Entry 4WQS (X-ray diffraction, 4.31 A resolution (low resolution: residue-level contacts below are approximate; hydrogen-bond / salt-bridge calls are withheld)); this record covers chains C and D of the 8 polymer chains in the assembly.

Chain C:
Protein: DNA-directed RNA polymerase subunit beta
Organism: Thermus thermophilus HB8
Notes: EC 2.7.7.6
Reference sequence: Q8RQE9 (RPOB_THET8); residue numbers follow UniProt; this construct covers 1-1119
Chain sequence (1119 residues; row label = number of the first residue in the row):
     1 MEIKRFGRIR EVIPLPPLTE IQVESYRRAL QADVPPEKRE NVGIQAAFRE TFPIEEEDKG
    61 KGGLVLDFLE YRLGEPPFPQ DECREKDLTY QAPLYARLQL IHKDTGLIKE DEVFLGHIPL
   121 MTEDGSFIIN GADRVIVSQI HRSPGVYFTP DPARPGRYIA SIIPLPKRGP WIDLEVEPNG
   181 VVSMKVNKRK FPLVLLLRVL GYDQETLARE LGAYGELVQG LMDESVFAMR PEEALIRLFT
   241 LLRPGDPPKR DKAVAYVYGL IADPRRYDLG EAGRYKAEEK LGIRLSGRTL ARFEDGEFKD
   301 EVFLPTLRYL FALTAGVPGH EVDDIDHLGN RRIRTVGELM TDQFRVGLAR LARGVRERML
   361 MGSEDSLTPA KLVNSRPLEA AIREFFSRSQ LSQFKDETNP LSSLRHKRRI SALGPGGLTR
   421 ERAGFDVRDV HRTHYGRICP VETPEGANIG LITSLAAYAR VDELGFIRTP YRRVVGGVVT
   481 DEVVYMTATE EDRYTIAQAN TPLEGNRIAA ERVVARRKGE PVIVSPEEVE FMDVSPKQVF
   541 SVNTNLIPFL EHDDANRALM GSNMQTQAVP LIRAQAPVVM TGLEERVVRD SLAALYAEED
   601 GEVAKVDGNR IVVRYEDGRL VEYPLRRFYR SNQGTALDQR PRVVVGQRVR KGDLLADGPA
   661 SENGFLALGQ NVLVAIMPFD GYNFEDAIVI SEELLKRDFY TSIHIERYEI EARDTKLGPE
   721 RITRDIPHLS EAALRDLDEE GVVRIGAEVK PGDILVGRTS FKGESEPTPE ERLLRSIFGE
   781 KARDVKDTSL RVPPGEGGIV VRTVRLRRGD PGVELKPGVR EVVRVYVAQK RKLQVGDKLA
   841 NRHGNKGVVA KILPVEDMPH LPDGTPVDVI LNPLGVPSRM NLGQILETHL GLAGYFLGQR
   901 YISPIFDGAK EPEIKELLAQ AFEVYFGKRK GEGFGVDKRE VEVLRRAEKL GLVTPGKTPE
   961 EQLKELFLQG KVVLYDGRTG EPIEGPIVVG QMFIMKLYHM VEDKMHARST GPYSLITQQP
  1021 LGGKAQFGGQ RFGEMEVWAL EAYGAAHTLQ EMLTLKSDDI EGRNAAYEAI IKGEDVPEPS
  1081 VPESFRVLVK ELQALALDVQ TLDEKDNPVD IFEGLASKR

Chain D:
Protein: DNA-directed RNA polymerase subunit beta'
Organism: Thermus thermophilus HB8
Notes: EC 2.7.7.6
Reference sequence: Q8RQE8 (RPOC_THET8); residues 1-1524 here = UniProt positions 1-1524
Chain sequence (1524 residues; numbered 1 to 1524; the number before each row is that of its first residue):
     1 MKKEVRKVRI ALASPEKIRS WSYGEVEKPE TINYRTLKPE RDGLFDERIF GPIKDYECAC
    61 GKYKRQRFEG KVCERCGVEV TKSIVRRYRM GHIELATPAA HIWFVKDVPS KIGTLLDLSA
   121 TELEQVLYFS KYIVLDPKGA ILNGVPVEKR QLLTDEEYRE LRYGKQETYP LPPGVDALVK
   181 DGEEVVKGQE LAPGVVSRLD GVALYRFPRR VRVEYVKKER AGLRLPLAAW VEKEAYKPGE
   241 ILAELPEPYL FRAEEEGVVE LKELEEGAFL VLRREDEPVA TYFLPVGMTP LVVHGEIVEK
   301 GQPLAEAKGL LRMPRQVRAA QVEAEEEGET VYLTLFLEWT EPKDYRVQPH MNVVVPEGAR
   361 VEAGDKIVAA IDPEEEVIAE AEGVVHLHEP ASILVVKARV YPFEDDVEVS TGDRVAPGDV
   421 LADGGKVKSD VYGRVEVDLV RNVVRVVESY DIDARMGAEA IQQLLKELDL EALEKELLEE
   481 MKHPSRARRA KARKRLEVVR AFLDSGNRPE WMILEAVPVL PPDLRPMVQV DGGRFATSDL
   541 NDLYRRLINR NNRLKKLLAQ GAPEIIIRNE KRMLQEAVDA LLDNGRRGAP VTNPGSDRPL
   601 RSLTDILSGK QGRFRQNLLG KRVDYSGRSV IVVGPQLKLH QCGLPKRMAL ELFKPFLLKK
   661 MEEKGIAPNV KAARRMLERQ RDIKDEVWDA LEEVIHGKVV LLNRAPTLHR LGIQAFQPVL
   721 VEGQSIQLHP LVCEAFNADF DGDQMAVHVP LSSFAQAEAR IQMLSAHNLL SPASGEPLAK
   781 PSRDIILGLY YITQVRKEKK GAGLEFATPE EALAAHERGE VALNAPIKVA GRETSVGRLK
   841 YVFANPDEAL LAVAHGIVDL QDVVTVRYMG KRLETSPGRI LFARIVAEAV EDEKVAWELI
   901 QLDVPQEKNS LKDLVYQAFL RLGMEKTARL LDALKYYGFT FSTTSGITIG IDDAVIPEEK
   961 KQYLEEADRK LLQIEQAYEM GFLTDRERYD QILQLWTETT EKVTQAVFKN FEENYPFNPL
  1021 YVMAQSGARG NPQQIRQLCG LRGLMQKPSG ETFEVPVRSS FREGLTVLEY FISSHGARKG
  1081 GADTALRTAD SGYLTRKLVD VTHEIVVREA DCGTTNYISV PLFQPDEVTR SLRLRKRADI
  1141 EAGLYGRVLA REVEVLGVRL EEGRYLSMDD VHLLIKAAEA GEIQEVPVRS PLTCQTRYGV
  1201 CQKCYGYDLS MARPVSIGEA VGIVAAQSIG EPGTQLTMRT FHTGGVAGAA DITQGLPRVI
  1261 ELFEARRPKA KAVISEIDGV VRIEETEEKL SVFVESEGFS KEYKLPKEAR LLVKDGDYVE
  1321 AGQPLTRGAI DPHQLLEAKG PEAVERYLVE EIQKVYRAQG VKLHDKHIEI VVRQMMKYVE
  1381 VTDPGDSRLL EGQVLEKWDV EALNERLIAE GKTPVAWKPL LMGVTKSALS TKSWLSAASF
  1441 QNTTHVLTEA AIAGKKDELI GLKENVILGR LIPAGTGSDF VRFTQVVDQK TLKAIEEARK
  1501 EAVEAKERPA ARRGVKREQP GKQA
Unresolved in the structure: 1, 164-453, 1053-1057, 1271-1328, 1506-1524
Bound ions: Zn2+ site 1 near C73 (its only coordinating residue here); Zn2+ site 2: C1112, R1189, C1194, C1201, C1204

Chain C / chain D interface:
Pairs across the interface (348):
  E384(C) - G595(D)
  F425(C) - K1079(D)
  F425(C) - D1083(D)
  R428(C) - R1078(D)
  D429(C) - R1078(D)
  D429(C) - K1079(D)
  V430(C) - S1074(D)
  V430(C) - H1075(D)
  V430(C) - R1078(D)
  Y435(C) - F1071(D)
  P440(C) - R1078(D)
  Q498(C) - V1067(D)
  Q498(C) - L1068(D)
  N500(C) - V1067(D)
  R516(C) - L1068(D)
  E520(C) - K1047(D)
  V539(C) - F1071(D)
  L550(C) - Y1070(D)
  E551(C) - L1065(D)
  H552(C) - F1061(D)
  H552(C) - R1062(D)
  H552(C) - E1063(D)
  H552(C) - G1064(D)
  D553(C) - F1061(D)
  D553(C) - Y1070(D)
  D554(C) - F1061(D)
  D554(C) - Y1070(D)
  A555(C) - Y1070(D)
  R557(C) - D741(D)
  A558(C) - Y1070(D)
  I676(C) - T948(D)
  I676(C) - I949(D)
  M677(C) - T943(D)
  M677(C) - T948(D)
  P678(C) - S942(D)
  P678(C) - T943(D)
  P678(C) - I947(D)
  F679(C) - F939(D)
  F679(C) - S942(D)
  F679(C) - T943(D)
  D680(C) - Y936(D)
  D680(C) - F939(D)
  D680(C) - T943(D)
  G681(C) - V633(D)
  G681(C) - P635(D)
  G681(C) - F939(D)
  Y682(C) - V633(D)
  Y682(C) - P635(D)
  Y682(C) - Q636(D)
  F684(C) - P730(D)
  F684(C) - C733(D)
  F684(C) - F740(D)
  F684(C) - S782(D)
  F684(C) - D784(D)
  E685(C) - A738(D)
  E685(C) - D739(D)
  E685(C) - F740(D)
  E685(C) - R783(D)
  E685(C) - R1029(D)
  D686(C) - D739(D)
  D686(C) - F740(D)
  D686(C) - D741(D)
  A687(C) - V633(D)
  A687(C) - F740(D)
  E711(C) - D531(D)
  L729(C) - R675(D)
  S730(C) - R679(D)
  A733(C) - R679(D)
  D736(C) - R681(D)
  K750(C) - Q680(D)
  K750(C) - R681(D)
  P751(C) - R679(D)
  P751(C) - Q680(D)
  G752(C) - E678(D)
  G752(C) - R679(D)
  D753(C) - R679(D)
  D753(C) - R681(D)
  E764(C) - K54(D)
  E766(C) - E57(D)
  E770(C) - R65(D)
  R791(C) - R679(D)
  P817(C) - G532(D)
  Q834(C) - G723(D)
  Q834(C) - Q724(D)
  V835(C) - V632(D)
  V835(C) - S725(D)
  G836(C) - V630(D)
  G836(C) - Q724(D)
  G836(C) - S725(D)
  D837(C) - Q724(D)
  K838(C) - G742(D)
  K846(C) - D741(D)
  K846(C) - G742(D)
  G847(C) - F740(D)
  V848(C) - V630(D)
  V848(C) - I631(D)
  V848(C) - V632(D)
  V848(C) - F740(D)
  V849(C) - V632(D)
  A850(C) - V632(D)
  A850(C) - V633(D)
  N872(C) - D784(D)
  P873(C) - I947(D)
  P873(C) - M1023(D)
  L874(C) - R783(D)
  L874(C) - D784(D)
  L874(C) - R1029(D)
  P877(C) - L1020(D)
  P877(C) - M1023(D)
  S878(C) - R1029(D)
  S878(C) - N1031(D)
  R879(C) - D739(D)
  R879(C) - D741(D)
  M880(C) - F1061(D)
  L882(C) - F1061(D)
  L882(C) - R1062(D)
  I885(C) - I951(D)
  L886(C) - I951(D)
  H889(C) - I951(D)
  F906(C) - L1065(D)
  F906(C) - V1067(D)
  F906(C) - Y1070(D)
  K910(C) - E1063(D)
  E911(C) - I951(D)
  E911(C) - R1062(D)
  K915(C) - D952(D)
  R946(C) - Y791(D)
  R946(C) - Q861(D)
  K949(C) - D859(D)
  L950(C) - Y1015(D)
  L950(C) - F1017(D)
  G951(C) - Y1015(D)
  Q969(C) - D952(D)
  K971(C) - T948(D)
  K971(C) - G950(D)
  K971(C) - D953(D)
  I983(C) - T943(D)
  I983(C) - T944(D)
  I983(C) - G946(D)
  E984(C) - Y791(D)
  E984(C) - T944(D)
  E984(C) - S945(D)
  E984(C) - G946(D)
  G985(C) - G946(D)
  P986(C) - G946(D)
  P986(C) - T948(D)
  I987(C) - G946(D)
  I987(C) - T948(D)
  V988(C) - T948(D)
  V988(C) - I949(D)
  H999(C) - Q724(D)
  E1002(C) - R628(D)
  E1002(C) - Q744(D)
  D1003(C) - Q724(D)
  K1004(C) - Q724(D)
  M1005(C) - R628(D)
  M1005(C) - S629(D)
  M1005(C) - P645(D)
  M1005(C) - R647(D)
  M1005(C) - M648(D)
  M1005(C) - G723(D)
  H1006(C) - G627(D)
  H1006(C) - R628(D)
  A1007(C) - S626(D)
  A1007(C) - M648(D)
  A1007(C) - E651(D)
  A1007(C) - L652(D)
  R1008(C) - D624(D)
  R1008(C) - Y625(D)
  R1008(C) - S626(D)
  R1008(C) - E651(D)
  S1009(C) - D624(D)
  S1009(C) - Y625(D)
  S1009(C) - E651(D)
  S1009(C) - L652(D)
  S1009(C) - K654(D)
  T1010(C) - D624(D)
  T1010(C) - Y625(D)
  G1011(C) - D624(D)
  Y1013(C) - D624(D)
  L1015(C) - R87(D)
  L1015(C) - D523(D)
  I1016(C) - R87(D)
  I1016(C) - D523(D)
  I1016(C) - L524(D)
  I1016(C) - P526(D)
  T1017(C) - R87(D)
  Q1018(C) - R87(D)
  Q1019(C) - Q616(D)
  Q1019(C) - K621(D)
  Q1019(C) - R622(D)
  P1020(C) - R622(D)
  P1020(C) - D624(D)
  L1021(C) - R622(D)
  F1027(C) - E651(D)
  G1029(C) - R622(D)
  G1029(C) - V623(D)
  G1029(C) - S626(D)
  Q1030(C) - K621(D)
  Q1030(C) - R622(D)
  Q1030(C) - V623(D)
  Q1030(C) - S626(D)
  Q1030(C) - G627(D)
  Q1030(C) - R628(D)
  Q1030(C) - A746(D)
  R1031(C) - K621(D)
  F1032(C) - K621(D)
  G1033(C) - L619(D)
  G1033(C) - G620(D)
  E1034(C) - R615(D)
  E1034(C) - L618(D)
  E1034(C) - L619(D)
  E1034(C) - R1096(D)
  M1035(C) - T707(D)
  M1035(C) - G1092(D)
  E1036(C) - T707(D)
  V1037(C) - L619(D)
  W1038(C) - G1092(D)
  W1038(C) - R1096(D)
  W1038(C) - V1099(D)
  W1038(C) - I1223(D)
  W1038(C) - Q1227(D)
  A1039(C) - T707(D)
  A1039(C) - H709(D)
  A1039(C) - R710(D)
  A1039(C) - I713(D)
  A1039(C) - Q1227(D)
  L1040(C) - M763(D)
  E1041(C) - V1099(D)
  E1041(C) - A1220(D)
  E1041(C) - I1223(D)
  E1041(C) - L1462(D)
  A1042(C) - R710(D)
  A1042(C) - A1220(D)
  A1042(C) - I1223(D)
  A1042(C) - V1224(D)
  A1042(C) - Q1227(D)
  Y1043(C) - R710(D)
  Y1043(C) - L711(D)
  Y1043(C) - I713(D)
  Y1043(C) - Q714(D)
  Y1043(C) - Q762(D)
  Y1043(C) - M763(D)
  Y1043(C) - N768(D)
  G1044(C) - Q762(D)
  G1044(C) - G1475(D)
  G1044(C) - T1476(D)
  A1045(C) - E758(D)
  A1045(C) - Q762(D)
  A1045(C) - M763(D)
  A1046(C) - E758(D)
  A1046(C) - L1471(D)
  A1046(C) - I1472(D)
  A1046(C) - A1474(D)
  A1046(C) - T1476(D)
  H1047(C) - F754(D)
  H1047(C) - E758(D)
  H1047(C) - L1471(D)
  T1048(C) - A755(D)
  T1048(C) - E758(D)
  T1048(C) - M763(D)
  L1049(C) - V1466(D)
  Q1050(C) - G1469(D)
  Q1050(C) - R1470(D)
  Q1050(C) - L1471(D)
  E1051(C) - V749(D)
  E1051(C) - P750(D)
  E1051(C) - L751(D)
  E1051(C) - S752(D)
  E1051(C) - A755(D)
  M1052(C) - V623(D)
  L1053(C) - V1466(D)
  L1053(C) - G1469(D)
  T1054(C) - G1469(D)
  K1056(C) - R622(D)
  K1056(C) - V623(D)
  K1056(C) - D624(D)
  K1056(C) - Y625(D)
  K1056(C) - H748(D)
  K1056(C) - V749(D)
  K1056(C) - L751(D)
  S1057(C) - R622(D)
  Y1067(C) - P655(D)
  Y1067(C) - L658(D)
  I1070(C) - F656(D)
  I1071(C) - P655(D)
  I1071(C) - K659(D)
  D1075(C) - S752(D)
  D1075(C) - S753(D)
  V1076(C) - S752(D)
  P1082(C) - L1468(D)
  E1083(C) - R87(D)
  E1083(C) - Y88(D)
  S1084(C) - N617(D)
  F1085(C) - I1467(D)
  F1085(C) - L1468(D)
  R1086(C) - Y88(D)
  V1087(C) - L524(D)
  L1088(C) - N617(D)
  K1090(C) - W21(D)
  K1090(C) - Y88(D)
  K1090(C) - M90(D)
  K1090(C) - P521(D)
  E1091(C) - L520(D)
  E1091(C) - I606(D)
  E1091(C) - L607(D)
  E1091(C) - R613(D)
  Q1093(C) - W21(D)
  Q1093(C) - M90(D)
  Q1093(C) - P518(D)
  A1094(C) - M90(D)
  A1094(C) - P518(D)
  L1095(C) - H101(D)
  L1095(C) - L582(D)
  L1095(C) - L603(D)
  L1095(C) - L607(D)
  A1096(C) - A13(D)
  A1096(C) - W21(D)
  A1096(C) - H101(D)
  A1096(C) - L514(D)
  L1097(C) - W21(D)
  L1097(C) - H101(D)
  D1098(C) - R9(D)
  D1098(C) - A11(D)
  D1098(C) - L12(D)
  D1098(C) - A13(D)
  D1098(C) - K17(D)
  D1098(C) - W21(D)
  V1099(C) - R9(D)
  Q1100(C) - R9(D)
  L1102(C) - V5(D)
  L1102(C) - R6(D)
  L1102(C) - K7(D)
  L1102(C) - R9(D)
  D1103(C) - E4(D)
  D1103(C) - K7(D)
  E1104(C) - R6(D)
  E1104(C) - K7(D)
  D1106(C) - K1456(D)
  F1112(C) - Y88(D)
  L1115(C) - Y23(D)
  L1115(C) - I84(D)
  L1115(C) - V85(D)
  L1115(C) - Y88(D)
  L1115(C) - R89(D)
  A1116(C) - Y23(D)
  S1117(C) - Y23(D)
  K1118(C) - Y23(D)
Other interface residues (no listed pair), chain C (181 interface residues in all): H431, R432, H434, V441, T443, P521, N556, N683, A732, E748, G818, E942, L968, R978, S1014, N1064, K1072, L1092, T1101, V1109
Other interface residues (no listed pair), chain D (191 interface residues in all): K3, V8, I10, S20, T81, K82, F104, R525, Y544, R674, L701, N703, A759, I785, L787, R796, G856, T940, P1019, A1028, L1038, P1048, T1066, A1077, A1082, T1095, L1447, A1451, G1477

In short:
181 residues of chain C face 191 of chain D across their interface. C1112(D), R1189(D), C1194(D), C1201(D) and
C1204(D) form the Zn2+ site 2.
Chain C is DNA-directed RNA polymerase subunit beta and chain D is DNA-directed RNA polymerase subunit beta',
both from Thermus thermophilus HB8; the structure, Thermus thermophilus RNA polymerase backtracked complex,
was determined by X-ray diffraction, deposited together with 4WQT.
